PDB entry 8HT1 | X-ray diffraction, 2.40 A resolution | chains A and C of the 3 polymer chains in the assembly

Chain A:
Protein: Ig-like domain-containing protein
From: Myotis lucifugus
Notes: engineered mutation(s): 52M,53Q,54Q,55P,56W  DELETED
UniProtKB: G1PNR4 (G1PNR4_MYOLU); aligned to UniProt positions 22-296 over residues 6-280 (the alignment contains insertions or deletions, so no single offset holds)
Sequence (275 residues; row label = number of the first residue in the row):
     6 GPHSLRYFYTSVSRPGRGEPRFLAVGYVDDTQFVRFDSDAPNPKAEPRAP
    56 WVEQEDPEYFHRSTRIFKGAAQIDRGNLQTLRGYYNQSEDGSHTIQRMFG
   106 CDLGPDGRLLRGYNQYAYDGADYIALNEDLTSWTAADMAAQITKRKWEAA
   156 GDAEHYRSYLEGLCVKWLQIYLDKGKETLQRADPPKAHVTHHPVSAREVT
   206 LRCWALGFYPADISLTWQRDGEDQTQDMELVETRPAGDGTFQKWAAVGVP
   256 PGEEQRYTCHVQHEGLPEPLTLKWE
Disulfide bonds: Cys106-Cys169, Cys208-Cys264

Chain C:
Protein: Thr-pro-gln-ser-ala-pro-his-gly-val
From: Severe acute respiratory syndrome coronavirus 2
Sequence (9 residues; row label = number of the first residue in the row):
     1 TPQSAPHGV

How chain A and chain C interact:
Contacting residue pairs - 38 pairs, chain A then chain C:
  Tyr12(A) - Thr1(C)  hydrogen bond (side chain-backbone)
  Tyr12(A) - Pro2(C)
  Tyr14(A) - Pro2(C)
  Tyr14(A) - Gln3(C)  hydrogen bond (side chain-backbone)
  Tyr64(A) - Thr1(C)
  Ser68(A) - Pro2(C)
  Ile71(A) - Pro2(C)
  Ile71(A) - Gln3(C)
  Ile71(A) - Ser4(C)
  Phe72(A) - Pro2(C)  hydrophobic
  Gly74(A) - Ser4(C)
  Ala75(A) - Ser4(C)  hydrogen bond (backbone-side chain)
  Ile78(A) - Gly8(C)
  Asn82(A) - Gly8(C)
  Asn82(A) - Val9(C)  hydrogen bond (side chain-backbone)
  Thr85(A) - Val9(C)  hydrogen bond (side chain-backbone)
  Leu86(A) - Val9(C)  hydrophobic
  Tyr89(A) - Val9(C)  hydrogen bond (side chain-backbone)
  Arg102(A) - Gln3(C)  hydrogen bond
  Arg102(A) - Ser4(C)
  Arg102(A) - Ala5(C)
  Phe104(A) - Gln3(C)
  Tyr121(A) - Ala5(C)
  Thr148(A) - Val9(C)
  Lys151(A) - Gly8(C)  hydrogen bond (side chain-backbone)
  Lys151(A) - Val9(C)
  Trp152(A) - His7(C)
  Trp152(A) - Gly8(C)  hydrogen bond (side chain-backbone)
  Trp152(A) - Val9(C)  hydrophobic
  Asp157(A) - Pro6(C)
  Asp157(A) - His7(C)  salt bridge
  His160(A) - Gln3(C)
  His160(A) - Pro6(C)
  Tyr164(A) - Thr1(C)  hydrogen bond (side chain-backbone)
  Tyr164(A) - Pro2(C)
  Tyr164(A) - Gln3(C)
  Trp172(A) - Thr1(C)  hydrogen bond
  Tyr176(A) - Thr1(C)  hydrogen bond (side chain-backbone)
Interface residues without a listed pair, chain A (29 interface residues in all): Leu10, Tyr128, Ala155, Tyr161, Leu168

In short:
The interface between chain A and chain C involves 29 residues on one side and 9 on the other, with 12
hydrogen bonds and 1 salt bridge. Among the polar pairs are Asp157(A)-His7(C), Tyr12(A)-Thr1(C) and
Tyr14(A)-Gln3(C).
Here chain A is Ig-like domain-containing protein (Myotis lucifugus) and chain C is
Thr-pro-gln-ser-ala-pro-his-gly-val (Severe acute respiratory syndrome coronavirus 2). Entry 8HT1 (Crystal
structure of a mutant mylu-B-67 for 2.4 angstrom, 52M 53Q 54Q 55P 56W deleted) was determined by X-ray
diffraction together with 8HSM, 8HSO, 8HSW and 8HT9 from the same study.
